9MX8 - chains D and E of the 5 polymer chains in the assembly; structure by X-ray diffraction, 3.15 A resolution.

[Chain D]
Protein: Friend leukemia integration 1 transcription factor
From: Homo sapiens
Notes: fragment: DNA-binding domain (residues 259-375)
UniProtKB: Q01543 (FLI1_HUMAN); residue numbers follow UniProt; this construct covers 259-375
Chain sequence (121 residues; each row starts with the number of its first residue):
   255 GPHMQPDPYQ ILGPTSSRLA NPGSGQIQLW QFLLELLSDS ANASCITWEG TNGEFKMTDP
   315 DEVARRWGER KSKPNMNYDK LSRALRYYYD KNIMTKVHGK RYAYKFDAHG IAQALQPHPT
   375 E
Disordered / not traced: 255-270, 276-278, 374-375
Sequence notes: expression tag (255-258); engineered mutation Ala362 (Phe in Q01543)
Curated features (UniProtKB/Swiss-Prot):
  - DNA-binding region: Ile281 to Asp361 (ETS)
  - natural variant: Arg324 (R324W: In BDPLT21), Arg337 (R337Q: In BDPLT21; R337W: In BDPLT21), Tyr343 (Y343C: In BDPLT21), Lys345 (K345E: In BDPLT21)

[Chain E]
Molecule: 19-nt DNA strand
Sequence (19 nucleotides; row label = number of the first residue in the row; numbers below 1 keep their minus sign (DG-3 is residue -3)):
    -3 GACCGGAAGG AAGGAAGTG

[Interface between chain D and chain E]
Residue-residue contacts - 18 pairs, chain D then chain E:
  Tyr332(D) - DA3(E)  phosphate contact
  Arg337(D) - DG5(E)  hydrogen bond to the base
  Arg337(D) - DG6(E)  hydrogen bond to the base
  Arg337(D) - DA7(E)  base contact
  Arg340(D) - DA4(E)  hydrogen bond to the base
  Arg340(D) - DG5(E)  hydrogen bond to the base
  Tyr341(D) - DA7(E)  hydrogen bond to the base
  Tyr341(D) - DA8(E)  base contact
  Tyr343(D) - DA4(E)  hydrogen bond to the phosphate
  Tyr343(D) - DG5(E)  phosphate contact
  Lys350(D) - DA3(E)  salt bridge to the phosphate
  Lys350(D) - DA4(E)  phosphate contact
  Lys354(D) - DA3(E)  phosphate contact
  Arg355(D) - DG2(E)  phosphate contact
  Arg355(D) - DA3(E)  phosphate contact
  Tyr356(D) - DG1(E)  phosphate contact
  Tyr356(D) - DG2(E)  hydrogen bond to the phosphate
  Tyr356(D) - DA3(E)  hydrogen bond to the phosphate
Interface residues without a listed pair, chain D (10 interface residues in all): Tyr358

[In short]
The interface between chain D and chain E involves 10 residues on one side and 8 on the other, with 8 hydrogen
bonds and 1 salt bridge. Polar contacts include Arg337(D)-DG5(E), Arg337(D)-DG6(E) and Arg340(D)-DA4(E). From
UniProt: a DNA-binding region on chain D.
Here chain D is Friend leukemia integration 1 transcription factor (Homo sapiens) and chain E is a 19-nt DNA
strand. Entry 9MX8 (Crystal structure of the DNA binding domain of FLI1 in complex with a DNA containing three
...) was determined by X-ray diffraction (same publication as 9CP6, 9MWY, 9MX9 and 9MXA).
